Entry 6SHB (electron microscopy, 3.07 A resolution); this record covers chains U and K of the 39 polymer chains in the assembly.

[Chain U]
Molecule: Cognate target RNA
Sequence (46 nucleotides; row label = number of the first residue in the row):
     1 UGUUAAGUCUGGUUUCCCUCCAGGGUAUCUAAGCUUUGAAAAAAAA
Unresolved in the structure: 1, 45-46

[Chain K]
Name: CRISPR-associated protein, Cmr2 family
From: Sulfolobus islandicus REY15A
UniProt: F0NDX2 (F0NDX2_SULIR); residues 1-1037 here = UniProt positions 1-1037
Sequence (1037 residues; row label = number of the first residue in the row):
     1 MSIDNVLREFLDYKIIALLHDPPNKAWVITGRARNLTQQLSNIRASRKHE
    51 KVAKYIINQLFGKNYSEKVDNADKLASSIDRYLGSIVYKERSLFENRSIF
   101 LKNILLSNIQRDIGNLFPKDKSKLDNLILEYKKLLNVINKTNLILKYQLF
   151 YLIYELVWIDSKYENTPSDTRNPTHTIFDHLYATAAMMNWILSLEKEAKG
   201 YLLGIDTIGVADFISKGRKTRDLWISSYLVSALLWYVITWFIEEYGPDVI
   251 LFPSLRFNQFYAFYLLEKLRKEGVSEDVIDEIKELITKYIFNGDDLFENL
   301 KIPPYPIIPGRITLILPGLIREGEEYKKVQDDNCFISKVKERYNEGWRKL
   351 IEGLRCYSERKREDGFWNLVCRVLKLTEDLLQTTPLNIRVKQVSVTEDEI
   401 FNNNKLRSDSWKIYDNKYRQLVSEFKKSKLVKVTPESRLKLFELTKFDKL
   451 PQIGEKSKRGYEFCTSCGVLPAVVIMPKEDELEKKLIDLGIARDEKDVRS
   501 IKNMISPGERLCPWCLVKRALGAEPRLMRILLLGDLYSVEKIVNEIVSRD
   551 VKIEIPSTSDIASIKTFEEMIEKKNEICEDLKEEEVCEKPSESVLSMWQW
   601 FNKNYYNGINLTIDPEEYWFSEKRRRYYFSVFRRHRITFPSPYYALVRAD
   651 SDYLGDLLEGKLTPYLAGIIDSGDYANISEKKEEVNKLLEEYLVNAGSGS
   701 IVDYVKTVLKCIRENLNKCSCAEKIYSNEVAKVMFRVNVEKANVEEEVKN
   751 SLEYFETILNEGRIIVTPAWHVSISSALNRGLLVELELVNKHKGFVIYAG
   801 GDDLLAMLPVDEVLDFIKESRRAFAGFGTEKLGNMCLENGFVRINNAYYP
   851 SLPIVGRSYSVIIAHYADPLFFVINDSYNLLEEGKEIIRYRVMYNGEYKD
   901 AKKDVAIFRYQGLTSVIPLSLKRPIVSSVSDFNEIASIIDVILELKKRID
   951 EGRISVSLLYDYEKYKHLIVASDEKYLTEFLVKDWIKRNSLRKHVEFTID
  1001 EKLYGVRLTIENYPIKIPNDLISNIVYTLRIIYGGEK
Unresolved in the structure: 1-9, 34-52
Cystine bridges: Cys578-Cys587, Cys711-Cys721
Ion coordination: Mn2+ site 1: Ile208 (together with AMP-PNP); Zn2+: Cys464, Cys512; Mn2+ site 2: Asp650, Ser651 (together with AMP-PNP); Mn2+ site 3: Glu882 (together with AMP-PNP)
Residues lining bound ligands:
  - AMP-PNP (ANP; phosphoaminophosphonic acid-adenylate ester), molecule 1: Thr207, Ile208, Gly209, Val210, Ala211, Ile214, Ser227, Val230, Ser231, Ile308, Pro309, Gly310, Arg389, Lys429, Lys432, Tyr798, Asp803, Tyr878
  - AMP-PNP (ANP), molecule 2: Phe252, Arg311, Tyr418, Asp650, Ser651, Asp652, Tyr653, Leu654, Gly655, Leu658, Asp802, Asp803, Glu882, Lys885, Glu886, Lys903

[Chain U / chain K interface]
Pairs across the interface - 16 pairs, chain U then chain K:
  A32(U) with Ser955(K), phosphate contact; Asn989(K), phosphate contact
  G33(U) with Ser955(K), phosphate contact; Val956(K), phosphate contact
  C34(U) with Val956(K), phosphate contact
  U35(U) with Tyr960(K), hydrogen bond to the sugar; Lys1037(K), sugar contact
  U36(U) with Tyr960(K), phosphate contact; Lys1037(K), salt bridge to the phosphate
  U37(U) with Lys1037(K), phosphate contact
  G38(U) with Arg625(K), hydrogen bond to the phosphate
  A39(U) with Arg625(K), salt bridge to the phosphate
  A40(U) with Glu622(K), phosphate contact
  A42(U) with Lys478(K), phosphate contact
  A43(U) with Lys478(K), phosphate contact
  A44(U) with Lys458(K), base contact
Other interface residues (no listed pair), chain U (13 interface residues in all): A31
Other interface residues (no listed pair), chain K (13 interface residues in all): Pro869, Arg988, Leu991, Arg1030

[Summary]
Chain U and chain K each contribute 13 residues to their interface, with 2 hydrogen bonds and 2 salt bridges.
Among the polar pairs are U35(U)-Tyr960(K), G38(U)-Arg625(K) and U36(U)-Lys1037(K). Chain K binds AMP-PNP. The
Zn2+ site is built by Cys464(K) and Cys512(K).
Chain U is Cognate target RNA and chain K is CRISPR-associated protein, Cmr2 family (Sulfolobus islandicus
REY15A); the structure, Cryo-EM structure of the Type III-B Cmr-beta bound to cognate target RNA and AMPPnP,
state 1 ..., was determined by electron microscopy (same publication as 6S6B, 6S8B, 6S8E, 6S91, 6SH8 and
6SIC).
